PDB entry 5WGG | X-ray diffraction, 2.04 A resolution | chains A and B

== Chain A ==
Protein: Radical SAM domain protein
Source organism: Clostridium thermocellum (strain ATCC 27405 / DSM 1237 / NBRC 103400 / NCIMB 10682 / NRRL B-4536 / VPI 7372)
UniProt: A3DDW1 (A3DDW1_CLOTH); numbering as in UniProt (aligned over 1-450)
Chain sequence (453 residues; numbered -2 to 450; the number before each row is that of its first residue; numbers below 1 keep their minus sign (Ser-2 is residue -2)):
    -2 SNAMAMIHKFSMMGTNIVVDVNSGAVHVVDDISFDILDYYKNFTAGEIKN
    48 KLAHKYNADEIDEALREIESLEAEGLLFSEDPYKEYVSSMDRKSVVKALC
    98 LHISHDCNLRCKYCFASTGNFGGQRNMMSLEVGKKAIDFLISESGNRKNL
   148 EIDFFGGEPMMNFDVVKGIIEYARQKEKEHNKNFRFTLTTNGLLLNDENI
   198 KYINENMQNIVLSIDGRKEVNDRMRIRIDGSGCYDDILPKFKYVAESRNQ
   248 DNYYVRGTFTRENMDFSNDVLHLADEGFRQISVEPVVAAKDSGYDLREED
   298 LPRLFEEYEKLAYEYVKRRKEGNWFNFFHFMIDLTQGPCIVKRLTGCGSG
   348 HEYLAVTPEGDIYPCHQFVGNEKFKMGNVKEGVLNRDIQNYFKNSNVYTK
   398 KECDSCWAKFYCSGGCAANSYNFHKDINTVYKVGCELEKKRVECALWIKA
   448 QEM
Disordered / not traced: -2 to 0, 115-121, 334-336
Construct notes: expression tag (-2 to 0)
Bound ions: Ca2+ site 1 near Ser8 (its only coordinating residue here); Ca2+ site 2: Asp28, His51; 4Fe-4S cluster Fe site 1: Cys104, Cys108, Cys111 (together with S-adenosylmethionine); 4Fe-4S cluster Fe site 2: Cys344, Cys362, Cys413 (shared with Cys21(B) of chain B); 4Fe-4S cluster Fe site 3: Cys400, Cys403, Cys409, Cys432
Ligand contacts:
  - S-adenosylmethionine (SAM): Tyr110, Cys111, Phe112, Phe152, Gly153, Gly154, Glu155, Pro156, Thr186, Thr187, Asn188, Ser210, Arg222, Arg253, Thr255, Pro282, Val283, Val284, Gln364
  - 4Fe-4S cluster (SF4), molecule 1: Cys104, Leu106, Cys108, Cys111, Ala113, Ser114, Gly153, Gly154, Glu155, Asn188, Arg222
  - 4Fe-4S cluster (SF4), molecule 2: Val284, Cys344, Ser346, Tyr350, Cys362, His363, Gln364, Phe365, Cys413, Ala414, Ala415
  - 4Fe-4S cluster (SF4), molecule 3: Val394, Glu399, Cys400, Cys403, Ala405, Lys406, Cys409, Gly411, Gly412, Val427, Cys432, Lys436
What the authors report for this chain:
  - binding site for S-adenosylmethionine: Tyr110, Gly153 to Pro156, Ser210, Arg222, Arg253, Thr255
  - 4Fe-4S cluster coordination: Cys344, Cys362, Cys400, Cys403, Cys409, Cys413, Cys432
  - mutagenesis - Y350A, H363A: unchanged catalytic activity on CteA
  - conformationally variable residues (order/disorder transition): Asp330 to Leu341

== Chain B ==
Protein: CteA
UniProt: A3DDW2 (A3DDW2_CLOTH); residue numbers follow UniProt; this construct covers 1-21
Chain sequence (21 residues; each row starts with the number of its first residue):
     1 MKHIKILNGSTLKDSLKKGGC
Disordered / not traced: 10-19
Bound ions: 4Fe-4S cluster Fe: Cys21 (shared with Cys344(A), Cys362(A), Cys413(A) of chain A)
What the authors report for this chain:
  - 4Fe-4S cluster Fe coordination: Cys21

== How chain A and chain B interact ==
Pairs across the interface - 32 pairs, chain A then chain B:
  Gly21(A) - Asn8(B)  hydrogen bond (backbone-side chain)
  Ala22(A) - Asn8(B)
  Val23(A) - Ile6(B)
  Val23(A) - Leu7(B)  hydrogen bond (backbone-backbone)
  Val23(A) - Asn8(B)  hydrogen bond (backbone-side chain)
  His24(A) - Ile4(B)
  His24(A) - Lys5(B)
  His24(A) - Ile6(B)
  Val25(A) - Ile4(B)
  Val25(A) - Lys5(B)  hydrogen bond (backbone-backbone)
  Val26(A) - His3(B)
  Val26(A) - Ile4(B)  hydrophobic
  Asp27(A) - His3(B)  salt bridge
  Ser30(A) - His3(B)
  Ser30(A) - Ile4(B)
  Glu57(A) - His3(B)  salt bridge
  Glu60(A) - His3(B)  salt bridge
  Ala61(A) - His3(B)
  Glu64(A) - Met1(B)
  Glu64(A) - Lys2(B)  hydrogen bond (side chain-backbone)
  Glu64(A) - His3(B)  hydrogen bond (side chain-backbone)
  Glu64(A) - Ile4(B)  hydrogen bond (side chain-backbone)
  Ile65(A) - Ile4(B)  hydrophobic
  Leu68(A) - Ile4(B)  hydrophobic
  Tyr251(A) - Gly20(B)
  Glu281(A) - Gly20(B)  hydrogen bond (side chain-backbone)
  Phe325(A) - Gly20(B)
  Leu331(A) - Asn8(B)  hydrogen bond (backbone-side chain)
  His363(A) - Cys21(B)
  Lys446(A) - Leu7(B)
  Ala447(A) - Leu7(B)
  Met450(A) - Leu7(B)  hydrophobic
Interface residues without a listed pair, chain A (28 interface residues in all): Ile29, Arg253, Ser279, Tyr350, Tyr408, Leu443
The authors on this interface:
  - specific contacts: Asp27(A)-His3(B) (salt bridge), Glu60(A)-His3(B) (salt bridge), Glu64(A)-His3(B)
  - interface residues, chain B: Ile4(B), Ile6(B)
  - hot spots on chain B (mutagenesis) - H3A: decreased binding to Radical SAM domain protein (chain A)

== Summary ==
The interface between chain A and chain B involves 28 residues on one side and 10 on the other; the contacts
include 9 hydrogen bonds and 3 salt bridges. Polar contacts include Asp27(A)-His3(B), Glu57(A)-His3(B) and
Glu60(A)-His3(B). The paper describes salt bridges between Asp27(A) and His3(B) and Glu60(A) and His3(B); a
contact between Glu64(A) and His3(B). From the paper: a binding site for S-adenosylmethionine at Tyr110(A),
Gly153(A) and Ser210(A) among others; H3A of chain B reduces binding to Radical SAM domain protein (chain A);
3 substitutions were tested in all.
Chain A is Radical SAM domain protein (Clostridium thermocellum (strain ATCC 27405 / DSM 1237 / NBRC 103400 /
NCIMB 10682 / NRRL B-4536 / VPI 7372)) and chain B is CteA; the structure, Structural Insights into Thioether
Bond Formation in the Biosynthesis of Sactipeptides, was determined by X-ray diffraction.
